Entry 7PXD (electron microscopy, 4.00 A resolution); this record covers chains C and D of the 36 polymer chains in the assembly.

== Chain C (and D) ==
Molecule: AAA ATPase forming ring-shaped complexes
Organism: Mycobacterium tuberculosis
Notes: chain D of this document is another copy of the same molecule, construct and numbering; everything in this record applies to it too
UniProtKB: A0A045JPX7 (A0A045JPX7_MYCTX); numbering as in UniProt (aligned over 1-609)
Sequence (609 residues; numbered 1 to 609; the number before each row is that of its first residue):
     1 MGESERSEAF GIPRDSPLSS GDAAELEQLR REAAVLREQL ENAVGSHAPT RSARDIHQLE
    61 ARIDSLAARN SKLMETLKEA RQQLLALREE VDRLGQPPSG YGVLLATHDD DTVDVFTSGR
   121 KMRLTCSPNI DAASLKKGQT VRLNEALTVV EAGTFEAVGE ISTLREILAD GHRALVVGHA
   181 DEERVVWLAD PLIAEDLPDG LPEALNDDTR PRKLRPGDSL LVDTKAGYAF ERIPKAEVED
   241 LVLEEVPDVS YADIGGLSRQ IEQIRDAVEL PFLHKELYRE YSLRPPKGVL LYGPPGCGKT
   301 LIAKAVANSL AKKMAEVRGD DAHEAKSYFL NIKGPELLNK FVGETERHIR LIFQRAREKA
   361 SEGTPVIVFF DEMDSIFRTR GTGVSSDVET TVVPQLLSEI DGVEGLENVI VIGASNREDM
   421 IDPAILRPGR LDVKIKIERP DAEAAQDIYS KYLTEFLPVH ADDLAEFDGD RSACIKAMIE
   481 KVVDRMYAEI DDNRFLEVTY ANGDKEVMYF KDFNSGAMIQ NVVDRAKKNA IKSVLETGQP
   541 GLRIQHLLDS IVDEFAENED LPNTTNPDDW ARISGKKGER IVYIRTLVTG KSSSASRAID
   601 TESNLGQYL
Not modelled in the structure: 1-96, 194-210, 316-325, 588-602 (chain D: 1-96, 194-210, 316-325, 378-389, 588-604)
Bound ions: Mg2+: Thr-300 (together with ATP)
Small-molecule neighbours: ATP (adenosine-5'-triphosphate): Asp-253, Ile-254, Gly-255, Pro-295, Gly-296, Cys-297, Gly-298, Lys-299, Thr-300, Leu-301, Asp-371, Ile-448, Tyr-452, Gly-516, Ala-517, Gln-520
Reported in the primary citation:
  - mutagenesis - K340A: abolished catalytic activity on ATP
  - mutagenesis - K340A: decreased catalytic activity on PupDHFR

== Interface between chain C and chain D ==
Contacting residue pairs (39; chain C residue first):
  Pro-97(C) / Arg-123(D)
  Pro-98(C) / Arg-123(D)
  Pro-98(C) / Leu-124(D)  hydrophobic
  Ser-99(C) / Met-122(D)
  Ser-99(C) / Arg-123(D)  hydrogen bond (backbone-backbone)
  Tyr-101(C) / Asp-114(D)  hydrogen bond
  Tyr-101(C) / Lys-121(D)
  Tyr-101(C) / Met-122(D)
  Tyr-101(C) / Arg-123(D)
  Arg-142(C) / Arg-123(D)
  Ala-157(C) / Arg-173(D)  hydrogen bond (backbone-side chain)
  Ala-157(C) / Val-185(D)
  Val-158(C) / Val-185(D)
  Val-158(C) / Trp-187(D)
  Gly-159(C) / Arg-184(D)
  Gly-159(C) / Val-185(D)
  Glu-160(C) / Glu-182(D)
  Glu-160(C) / Arg-184(D)  salt bridge
  Ile-161(C) / Leu-175(D)  hydrophobic
  Ile-161(C) / Glu-183(D)  hydrogen bond (backbone-backbone)
  Ile-161(C) / Arg-184(D)
  Ile-161(C) / Val-185(D)  hydrophobic
  His-179(C) / Ala-180(D)
  His-179(C) / Asp-181(D)
  His-179(C) / Glu-182(D)
  Glu-231(C) / Arg-173(D)  salt bridge
  Ile-233(C) / Leu-168(D)  hydrophobic
  Pro-234(C) / Glu-166(D)
  Glu-336(C) / Thr-390(D)
  Pro-458(C) / Glu-280(D)
  Pro-458(C) / Tyr-281(D)  hydrophobic
  Lys-527(C) / Tyr-281(D)  hydrogen bond (side chain-backbone)
  Lys-527(C) / Ser-282(D)
  Lys-527(C) / Leu-283(D)
  Ile-531(C) / Tyr-278(D)  hydrophobic
  Ile-531(C) / Tyr-281(D)  hydrophobic
  Val-534(C) / Tyr-281(D)
  Leu-535(C) / Leu-270(D)  hydrophobic
  Leu-535(C) / His-274(D)
Also at the interface, not in a pair above, chain C (26 interface residues in all): Gly-100, Thr-140, Leu-221, Lys-333, His-348, Pro-540
Also at the interface, not in a pair above, chain D (27 interface residues in all): Val-186, Leu-277, Arg-427

== Overview ==
Chain C and chain D form an interface of 26 and 27 residues respectively; the contacts include 5 hydrogen
bonds and 2 salt bridges. Polar pairs include Glu-160(C)/Arg-184(D), Glu-231(C)/Arg-173(D) and
Tyr-101(C)/Asp-114(D). The paper reports that K340A of chain C abolishes catalytic activity on ATP; K340A of
chain C reduces catalytic activity on PupDHFR.
Both chains are AAA ATPase forming ring-shaped complexes (Mycobacterium tuberculosis). Entry 7PXD
(Substrate-engaged mycobacterial Proteasome-associated ATPase in complex with open-gate 20S CP - composite map
(state B)) was determined by electron microscopy, deposited together with 7PX9, 7PXA, 7PXB and 7PXC.
